PDB entry 4XC4 | X-ray diffraction, 1.50 A resolution | chains A and B of the 4 polymer chains in the assembly

Chain A:
Name: Insulin
From: Homo sapiens
UniProtKB: P01308 (INS_HUMAN); residues 1-21 here correspond to UniProt positions 90-110 (UniProt number = residue number + 89)
Sequence (21 residues; row label = number of the first residue in the row):
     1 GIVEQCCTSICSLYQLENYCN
Disulfide bonds: Cys-6/Cys-11

Chain B:
Name: Insulin
From: Homo sapiens
UniProtKB: P01308 (INS_HUMAN); residues 1-30 here correspond to UniProt positions 25-54 (UniProt number = residue number + 24)
Sequence (30 residues; row label = number of the first residue in the row):
     1 FVNQHLCGSHLVEALYLVCGERGFFYTPKT
Metal / ion sites: Zn2+ near His-10 (its only coordinating residue here)

How chain A and chain B interact:
Disulfides between the chains: Cys-7(A)/Cys-7(B), Cys-20(A)/Cys-19(B)
Pairs across the interface - 39 pairs, chain A then chain B:
  Gly-1(A) / Thr-30(B)
  Ile-2(A) / Leu-11(B)  hydrophobic
  Ile-2(A) / Leu-15(B)  hydrophobic
  Val-3(A) / Pro-28(B)  hydrophobic
  Cys-6(A) / Gln-4(B)
  Cys-6(A) / His-5(B)
  Cys-6(A) / Leu-6(B)  hydrogen bond (backbone-backbone)
  Cys-6(A) / Leu-11(B)  hydrophobic
  Cys-7(A) / His-5(B)  hydrogen bond (backbone-side chain)
  Cys-7(A) / Leu-6(B)
  Cys-7(A) / Cys-7(B)  disulfide
  Thr-8(A) / His-5(B)  hydrogen bond (backbone-side chain)
  Ser-9(A) / His-5(B)  hydrogen bond (backbone-side chain)
  Ile-10(A) / Asn-3(B)
  Ile-10(A) / Gln-4(B)
  Ile-10(A) / His-5(B)
  Cys-11(A) / Asn-3(B)
  Cys-11(A) / Gln-4(B)
  Ser-12(A) / Asn-3(B)
  Leu-13(A) / Phe-1(B)  hydrophobic
  Leu-13(A) / Val-18(B)  hydrophobic
  Tyr-14(A) / Phe-1(B)
  Leu-16(A) / Leu-11(B)  hydrophobic
  Leu-16(A) / Ala-14(B)  hydrophobic
  Leu-16(A) / Leu-15(B)
  Leu-16(A) / Val-18(B)  hydrophobic
  Glu-17(A) / Val-18(B)
  Glu-17(A) / Arg-22(B)  salt bridge
  Tyr-19(A) / Leu-15(B)  hydrophobic
  Tyr-19(A) / Phe-24(B)
  Tyr-19(A) / Phe-25(B)  hydrogen bond (backbone-backbone)
  Cys-20(A) / Val-18(B)  hydrophobic
  Cys-20(A) / Cys-19(B)  disulfide
  Cys-20(A) / Arg-22(B)
  Cys-20(A) / Gly-23(B)
  Asn-21(A) / Arg-22(B)  hydrogen bond (backbone-side chain)
  Asn-21(A) / Gly-23(B)  hydrogen bond (backbone-backbone)
  Asn-21(A) / Phe-24(B)
  Asn-21(A) / Phe-25(B)
Interface residues without a listed pair, chain A (19 interface residues in all): Glu-4, Asn-18
Interface residues without a listed pair, chain B (19 interface residues in all): Val-2, Thr-27

In short:
Chain A and chain B each contribute 19 residues to their interface, with 2 disulfide bonds, 7 hydrogen bonds
and 1 salt bridge. Polar pairs include Glu-17(A)/Arg-22(B), Cys-7(A)/His-5(B) and Thr-8(A)/His-5(B).
Chain A is Insulin and chain B is Insulin, both from Homo sapiens; the structure, Insulin co-crystallizes in
the presence of it beta-cell chaperone sulfatide, was determined by X-ray diffraction.
